6QNM - chains A and B; structure by X-ray diffraction, 2.10 A resolution.

Chain A (and B):
Molecule: Oxygen-binding di-iron protein
Organism: Treponema denticola ATCC 35404
Notes: chain B of this document is another copy of the same molecule, construct and numbering; everything in this record applies to it too
Reference sequence: M2CWM4 (M2CWM4_TREDN); numbering as in UniProt (aligned over 1-255)
Amino-acid sequence (255 residues; each row starts with the number of its first residue):
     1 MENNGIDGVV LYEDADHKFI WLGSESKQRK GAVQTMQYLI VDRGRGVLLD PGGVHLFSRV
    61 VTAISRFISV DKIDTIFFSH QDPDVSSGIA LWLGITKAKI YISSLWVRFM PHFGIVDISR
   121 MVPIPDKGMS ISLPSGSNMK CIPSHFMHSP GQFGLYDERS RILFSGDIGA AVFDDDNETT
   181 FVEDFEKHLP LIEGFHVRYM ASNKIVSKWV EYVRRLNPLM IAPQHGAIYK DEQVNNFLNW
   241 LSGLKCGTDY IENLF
Disordered / not traced: 1-3, 27-32, 113-114 (chain B: 1-4, 25-33, 113-116, 175-177)
From the paper describing this entry:
  - conformationally variable residues (loop rearrangement): Val33 to Tyr38, His80 to Ala90

How chain A and chain B interact:
Residue-residue contacts (73; chain A residue first):
  Asp82(A) with Pro83(B)
  Pro83(A) with Gln81(B); Asp82(B); Pro83(B); Ser86(B)
  Val85(A) with Pro83(B)
  Ser86(A) with Pro83(B), hydrogen bond (side chain-backbone); Ser87(B)
  Leu105(A) with Asp174(B); Arg198(B); Tyr199(B), hydrogen bond (backbone-side chain)
  Trp106(A) with His148(B); Tyr199(B), hydrophobic
  Arg108(A) with Phe173(B), hydrogen bond (side chain-backbone); Asp174(B)
  Phe109(A) with Val172(B), hydrophobic; Asp174(B); Tyr199(B)
  Asp126(A) with Arg198(B), salt bridge; Asn253(B); Leu254(B)
  Lys127(A) with Glu252(B), hydrogen bond (side chain-backbone); Asn253(B); Phe255(B)
  Pro143(A) with Leu254(B); Phe255(B)
  His145(A) with Arg198(B), hydrogen bond; Leu254(B)
  Phe146(A) with Arg198(B); Tyr199(B); Met200(B); Ala201(B), hydrophobic; Gly247(B); Thr248(B); Leu254(B), hydrophobic
  His148(A) with Pro150(B)
  Pro150(A) with His148(B); Arg198(B), hydrogen bond (backbone-side chain); Tyr199(B)
  Phe173(A) with Arg108(B); Phe109(B), hydrophobic
  Arg198(A) with Leu105(B); Asp126(B), salt bridge; His145(B), hydrogen bond; Phe146(B); Pro150(B), hydrogen bond (side chain-backbone)
  Tyr199(A) with Leu105(B), hydrogen bond (side chain-backbone); Trp106(B), hydrophobic; Phe109(B); Phe146(B)
  Ala201(A) with Phe146(B), hydrophobic
  Lys204(A) with Thr248(B), hydrogen bond (side chain-backbone)
  Ile205(A) with Ile251(B), hydrophobic; Phe255(B), hydrophobic
  Lys208(A) with Phe255(B)
  Trp209(A) with Phe255(B), hydrophobic
  Tyr212(A) with Phe255(B), hydrophobic
  Gly247(A) with Phe146(B)
  Thr248(A) with Lys204(B), hydrogen bond (backbone-side chain)
  Ile251(A) with Lys204(B); Lys208(B)
  Glu252(A) with Lys127(B), hydrogen bond (backbone-side chain)
  Asn253(A) with Asp126(B); Lys127(B)
  Leu254(A) with Asp126(B); Pro143(B); His145(B)
  Phe255(A) with Lys127(B); Pro143(B); Ile205(B), hydrophobic; Lys208(B); Trp209(B), hydrophobic; Tyr212(B), hydrophobic
Other interface residues (no listed pair), chain A (37 interface residues in all): Gln81, Asp84, Gly151, Val172, Met200, Asp249
Other interface residues (no listed pair), chain B (37 interface residues in all): Gly151, Asp249

Overview:
The chain A/chain B interface involves 37 residues from each chain, with 12 hydrogen bonds and 2 salt bridges.
Polar pairs include Asp126(A)-Arg198(B), Ser86(A)-Pro83(B) and Leu105(A)-Tyr199(B). From the paper:
conformational variability at Val33(A) and His80(A).
Chain A and chain B are both Oxygen-binding di-iron protein (Treponema denticola ATCC 35404); the structure,
Apo state of chemotaxis sensor ODP from T. denticola, was determined by X-ray diffraction together with 6QRQ
and 6R9N from the same study.
